Entry 7N9X (X-ray diffraction, 3.51 A resolution); this record covers chains CCC and FFF of the 9 polymer chains in the assembly.

# Chain CCC
Name: Capsid protein
Organism: Human immunodeficiency virus 1
UniProtKB: B6DRA0 (B6DRA0_9HIV1); residues 1-222 here correspond to UniProt positions 133-354 (UniProt number = residue number + 132)
Sequence (222 residues; each row starts with the number of its first residue):
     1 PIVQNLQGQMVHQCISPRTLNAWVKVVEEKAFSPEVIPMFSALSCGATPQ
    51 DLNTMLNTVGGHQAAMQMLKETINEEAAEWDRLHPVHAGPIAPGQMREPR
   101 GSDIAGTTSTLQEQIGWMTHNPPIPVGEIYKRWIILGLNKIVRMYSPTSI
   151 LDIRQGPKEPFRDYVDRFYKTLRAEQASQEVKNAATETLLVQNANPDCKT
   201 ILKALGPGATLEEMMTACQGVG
Differences from the reference sequence: conflict Cys-14 (Ala146 in B6DRA0), Cys-45 (Glu177 in B6DRA0), Ala-184 (Trp316 in B6DRA0), Ala-185 (Met317 in B6DRA0)

# Chain FFF
Name: Nanobody
Organism: Lama glama
Notes: antibody fragment or engineered binder
Sequence (115 residues; each row starts with the number of its first residue; a row labelled like 82A-82C holds insertion residues (82A, then the next letters in order); X marks 2 residues of unknown identity (built as UNK)):
     1 DVQLQESGGGLVQAGGSLRLSCAASGSISRFNAMGWWRQAPGKEREFVAR
    51 IVKGFDPVLADSVKGRFTISIDSAENTLALQM
82A-82C NRL
    83 KPEDTAVYYCFAALDTXXAYWGQGTQVTVS
Not modelled in the structure: 99-100
Disulfides: Cys-22/Cys-92

# How chain CCC and chain FFF interact
Pairs across the interface (31; chain CCC residue first):
  Asp-197(CCC) / Thr-98(FFF)  hydrogen bond (backbone-side chain)
  Thr-200(CCC) / Thr-98(FFF)  hydrogen bond
  Thr-200(CCC) / Ala-101(FFF)  hydrogen bond (side chain-backbone)
  Ile-201(CCC) / Ala-95(FFF)  hydrophobic
  Ile-201(CCC) / Thr-98(FFF)
  Ile-201(CCC) / Ala-101(FFF)
  Lys-203(CCC) / Trp-37(FFF)
  Ala-204(CCC) / Trp-37(FFF)  hydrogen bond (backbone-side chain)
  Ala-204(CCC) / Phe-93(FFF)
  Ala-204(CCC) / Trp-103(FFF)  hydrophobic
  Leu-205(CCC) / Phe-47(FFF)
  Leu-205(CCC) / Arg-50(FFF)  hydrogen bond (backbone-side chain)
  Gly-206(CCC) / Trp-37(FFF)
  Gly-206(CCC) / Arg-50(FFF)  hydrogen bond (backbone-side chain)
  Pro-207(CCC) / Arg-50(FFF)  hydrogen bond (backbone-side chain)
  Gly-208(CCC) / Arg-50(FFF)  hydrogen bond (backbone-side chain)
  Ala-209(CCC) / Arg-50(FFF)
  Glu-212(CCC) / Phe-55(FFF)
  Glu-213(CCC) / Arg-50(FFF)  salt bridge
  Glu-213(CCC) / Val-52(FFF)
  Glu-213(CCC) / Phe-55(FFF)
  Glu-213(CCC) / Val-58(FFF)
  Thr-216(CCC) / Asn-32(FFF)
  Thr-216(CCC) / Val-52(FFF)
  Thr-216(CCC) / Lys-53(FFF)
  Thr-216(CCC) / Phe-55(FFF)
  Ala-217(CCC) / Asn-32(FFF)
  Gln-219(CCC) / Asn-32(FFF)
  Gly-220(CCC) / Asn-32(FFF)
  Gly-220(CCC) / Asp-97(FFF)
  Val-221(CCC) / Asp-97(FFF)
Also at the interface, not in a pair above, chain FFF (15 interface residues in all): Ala-33

# Overview
Chain CCC and chain FFF form an interface of 17 and 15 residues respectively; the contacts include 8 hydrogen
bonds and 1 salt bridge. Among the polar pairs are Glu-213(CCC)/Arg-50(FFF), Asp-197(CCC)/Thr-98(FFF) and
Thr-200(CCC)/Thr-98(FFF).
Here chain CCC is Capsid protein (Human immunodeficiency virus 1) and chain FFF is Nanobody (Lama glama).
Entry 7N9X (CA-targeting nanobody is a tool for studying HIV-1 capsid lattice interactions) was determined by
X-ray diffraction.
